6CP3 - chains G and I of the 27 polymer chains in the assembly; structure by electron microscopy, 3.80 A resolution.

[Chain G]
Molecule: ATP synthase subunit gamma, mitochondrial
Source organism: Saccharomyces cerevisiae (strain ATCC 204508 / S288c)
Reference sequence: P38077 (ATPG_YEAST); residues 1-278 here correspond to UniProt positions 34-311 (UniProt number = residue number + 33)
Amino-acid sequence (278 residues; row label = number of the first residue in the row):
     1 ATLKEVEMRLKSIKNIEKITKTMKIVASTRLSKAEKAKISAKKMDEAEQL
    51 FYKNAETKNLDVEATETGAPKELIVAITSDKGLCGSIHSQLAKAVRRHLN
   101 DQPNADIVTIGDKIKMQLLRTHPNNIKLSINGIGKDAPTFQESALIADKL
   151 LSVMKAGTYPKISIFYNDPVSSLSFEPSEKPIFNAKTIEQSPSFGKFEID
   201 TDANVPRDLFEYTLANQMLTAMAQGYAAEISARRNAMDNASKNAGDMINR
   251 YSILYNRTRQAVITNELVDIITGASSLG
Not modelled in the structure: 62-70
From the paper describing this entry:
  - conformationally variable residues (domain motion): Ile-271

[Chain I]
Molecule: ATP synthase subunit epsilon, mitochondrial
Source organism: Saccharomyces cerevisiae (strain ATCC 204508 / S288c)
Reference sequence: P21306 (ATP5E_YEAST); residues 1-61 here correspond to UniProt positions 2-62 (UniProt number = residue number + 1)
Amino-acid sequence (61 residues; each row starts with the number of its first residue):
     1 SAWRKAGISYAAYLNVAAQAIRSSLKTELQTASVLNRSQTDAFYTQYKNG
    51 TAASEPTPITK
Not modelled in the structure: 60-61
UniProt features mapped onto this chain:
  - modified residue: Thr-51 (Phosphothreonine)

[Interface between chain G and chain I]
Pairs across the interface (45; chain G residue first):
  Lys-115(G) with Tyr-47(I), hydrogen bond
  Leu-119(G) with Thr-51(I)
  Pro-123(G) with Lys-48(I); Asn-49(I); Thr-51(I)
  Asn-124(G) with Asn-49(I)
  Ile-126(G) with Tyr-47(I); Lys-48(I)
  Lys-127(G) with Gln-46(I); Tyr-47(I), hydrogen bond (backbone-backbone)
  Leu-128(G) with Thr-45(I); Gln-46(I)
  Ser-129(G) with Phe-43(I); Tyr-44(I); Thr-45(I), hydrogen bond (backbone-backbone); Tyr-47(I)
  Ile-130(G) with Phe-43(I); Tyr-44(I), hydrophobic
  Asn-131(G) with Ala-42(I); Phe-43(I), hydrogen bond (backbone-backbone)
  Gly-132(G) with Asp-41(I); Ala-42(I)
  Ile-133(G) with Ala-42(I), hydrophobic
  Lys-135(G) with Asp-41(I), salt bridge
  Thr-139(G) with Arg-37(I), hydrogen bond (side chain-backbone)
  Gln-141(G) with Asn-15(I), hydrogen bond (backbone-side chain); Gln-19(I); Arg-37(I); Thr-40(I)
  Glu-142(G) with Gln-39(I)
  Ala-144(G) with Asn-15(I)
  Leu-145(G) with Asn-15(I); Ile-59(I)
  Asp-148(G) with Ser-9(I), hydrogen bond; Ala-12(I)
  Lys-149(G) with Tyr-44(I); Ile-59(I)
  Val-153(G) with Gln-46(I)
  Arg-207(G) with Arg-4(I), hydrogen bond (backbone-side chain)
  Asp-208(G) with Arg-4(I), salt bridge; Tyr-10(I)
  Glu-211(G) with Ser-9(I); Tyr-10(I), hydrogen bond (side chain-backbone); Ala-11(I)
  Ala-215(G) with Ala-11(I), hydrophobic
Interface residues without a listed pair, chain G (27 interface residues in all): Ala-147, Tyr-212
Interface residues without a listed pair, chain I (25 interface residues in all): Ile-8, Leu-14, Asn-36, Gly-50

[Overview]
27 residues of chain G face 25 of chain I across their interface, with 9 hydrogen bonds and 2 salt bridges.
Among the polar pairs are Lys-135(G)/Asp-41(I), Asp-208(G)/Arg-4(I) and Lys-115(G)/Tyr-47(I). From the paper:
conformational variability at Ile-271(G).
Here chain G is ATP synthase subunit gamma, mitochondrial and chain I is ATP synthase subunit epsilon,
mitochondrial, both from Saccharomyces cerevisiae (strain ATCC 204508 / S288c). Entry 6CP3 (Monomer yeast ATP
synthase (F1Fo) reconstituted in nanodisc with inhibitor of oligomycin bound) was determined by electron
microscopy together with 6CP5, 6CP6 and 6CP7 from the same study.
